PDB entry 4XQ8 | X-ray diffraction, 2.80 A resolution | chains B and T of the 3 polymer chains in the assembly

[Chain B]
Name: DNA polymerase lambda
From: Homo sapiens
Notes: EC 2.7.7.7
UniProtKB: Q9UGP5 (DPOLL_HUMAN); numbering as in UniProt (aligned over 242-575)
Sequence (334 residues; numbered 242 to 575; the number before each row is that of its first residue):
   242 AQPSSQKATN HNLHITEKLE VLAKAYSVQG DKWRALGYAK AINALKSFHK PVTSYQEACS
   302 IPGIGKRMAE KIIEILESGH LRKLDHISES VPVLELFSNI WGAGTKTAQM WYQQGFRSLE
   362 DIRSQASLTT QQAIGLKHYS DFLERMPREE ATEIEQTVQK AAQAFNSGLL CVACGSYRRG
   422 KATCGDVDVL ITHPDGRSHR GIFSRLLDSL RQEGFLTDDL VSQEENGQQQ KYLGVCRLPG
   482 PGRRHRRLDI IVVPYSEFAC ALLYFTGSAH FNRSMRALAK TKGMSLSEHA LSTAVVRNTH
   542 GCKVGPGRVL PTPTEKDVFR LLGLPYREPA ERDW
Not modelled in the structure: 242-328

[Chain T]
Molecule: 6-nt DNA strand
Sequence (6 nucleotides; each row starts with the number of its first residue):
     6 GTACTG

[Chain B / chain T interface]
Contacting residue pairs (21; chain B residue first):
  Thr370(B) - DG11(T)  hydrogen bond to the phosphate
  Gln372(B) - DG11(T)  phosphate contact
  Val462(B) - DT10(T)  phosphate contact
  Ser463(B) - DT10(T)  sugar contact
  Gln464(B) - DC9(T)  sugar contact
  Gln464(B) - DT10(T)  sugar contact
  Glu465(B) - DT10(T)  phosphate contact
  Glu466(B) - DC9(T)  sugar contact
  Glu466(B) - DT10(T)  hydrogen bond to the phosphate
  Asn467(B) - DC9(T)  hydrogen bond to the phosphate
  Arg514(B) - DG6(T)  hydrogen bond to the base
  Arg517(B) - DG6(T)  sugar contact
  Arg517(B) - DT7(T)  hydrogen bond to the sugar
  Ala518(B) - DG6(T)  phosphate contact
  Lys521(B) - DG6(T)  salt bridge to the phosphate
  Lys521(B) - DT7(T)  phosphate contact
  Leu527(B) - DT7(T)  sugar contact
  Ser528(B) - DT7(T)  phosphate contact
  Ser528(B) - DA8(T)  phosphate contact
  Glu529(B) - DA8(T)  sugar contact
  Arg538(B) - DT7(T)  salt bridge to the phosphate
Interface residues without a listed pair, chain B (20 interface residues in all): Tyr505, Asn513, Ser526, Lys544

[In short]
The interface between chain B and chain T involves 20 residues on one side and 6 on the other, with 5 hydrogen
bonds and 2 salt bridges. Polar pairs include Arg514(B)-DG6(T), Arg517(B)-DT7(T) and Thr370(B)-DG11(T).
Here chain B is DNA polymerase lambda (Homo sapiens) and chain T is a 6-nt DNA strand. Entry 4XQ8 (Human DNA
polymerase lambda- MgdATP binary complex and complex with 6 paired DNA) was determined by X-ray diffraction
(same publication as 4XRH, 5CA7, 5CHG, 5CJ7, 5CR0, 5CWR, 5DDM and 5DKW).
